1NZY - chains A and B of the 3 polymer chains in the assembly; structure by X-ray diffraction, 1.80 A resolution.

== Chain A ==
Name: 4-chlorobenzoyl coenzyme A dehalogenase
From: Pseudomonas sp
Notes: EC 3.8.1.6
Sequence (269 residues; row label = number of the first residue in the row):
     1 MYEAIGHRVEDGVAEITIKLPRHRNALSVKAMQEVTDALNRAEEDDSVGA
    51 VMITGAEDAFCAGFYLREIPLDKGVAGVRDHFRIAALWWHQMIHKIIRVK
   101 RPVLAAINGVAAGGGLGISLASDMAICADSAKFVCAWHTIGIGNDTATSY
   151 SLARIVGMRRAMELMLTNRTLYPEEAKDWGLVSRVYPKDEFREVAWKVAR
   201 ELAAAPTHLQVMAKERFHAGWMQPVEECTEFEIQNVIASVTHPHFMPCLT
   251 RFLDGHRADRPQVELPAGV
Sequence notes: conflict Ala85 (Gly in A42560)
Ion coordination: Ca2+: Gly49, Leu202, Ala203, Ala205, Thr207, Gln210
Residues lining bound ligands:
  - 4-hydroxybenzoyl coenzyme A (BCA), molecule 1: Arg22, His23, Arg24, Ala26, Ala62, Gly63, Phe64, Tyr65, Leu66, Arg67, Ala86, Trp89, His90, Val110, Ala112, Gly113, Gly114, Cys135, Ala136, Trp137, Ile140, Ile142, Asp145, Thr146
  - 4-hydroxybenzoyl coenzyme A (BCA), molecule 2: Val236, Phe252, Arg257, Ala258, Asp259

== Chain B ==
Name: 4-chlorobenzoyl coenzyme A dehalogenase
From: Pseudomonas sp. CBS3
Notes: EC 3.8.1.6
Sequence (269 residues; numbered 1 to 269; the number before each row is that of its first residue):
     1 MYEAIGHRVEDGVAEITIKLPRHRNALSVKAMQEVTDALNRAEEDDSVGA
    51 VMITGAEDAFCAGFYLREIPLDKGVAGVRDHFRIAALWWHQMIHKIIRVK
   101 RPVLAAINGVAAGGGLGISLASDMAICADSAKFVCAWHTIGIGNDTATSY
   151 SLARIVGMRRAMELMLTDRTLYPEEAKDWGLVSRVYPKDEFREVAWKVAR
   201 ELAAAPTHLQVMAKERFHAGWMQPVEECTEFEIQNVIASVTHPHFMPCLT
   251 RFLDGHRADRPQVELPAGV
Sequence notes: conflict Ala85 (Gly in A42560), Asp168 (Asn in A42560)
Ion coordination: Ca2+: Gly49, Leu202, Ala203, Ala205, Thr207, Gln210
Residues lining bound ligands: 4-hydroxybenzoyl coenzyme A (BCA): Arg22, His23, Arg24, Ala26, Ala62, Gly63, Phe64, Tyr65, Leu66, Arg67, Phe82, Ala86, Trp89, His90, Val110, Ala112, Gly113, Gly114, Cys135, Ala136, Trp137, Ile140, Ile142, Asp145, Thr146

== How chain A and chain B interact ==
Residue-residue contacts - 95 pairs, chain A then chain B:
  Leu66(A) with Leu249(B), hydrophobic; Phe252(B), hydrophobic
  Arg67(A) with Leu253(B)
  Ile69(A) with Leu249(B), hydrophobic
  Val78(A) with Phe245(B), hydrophobic
  Arg79(A) with Ile237(B); Thr241(B), hydrogen bond
  Phe82(A) with Val236(B), hydrophobic; Val240(B), hydrophobic; Phe245(B), hydrophobic
  Arg83(A) with Ile237(B)
  Ala86(A) with Ile233(B)
  His90(A) with Thr229(B); Glu232(B), salt bridge; Ile233(B)
  His94(A) with Glu226(B); Thr229(B), hydrogen bond
  Ile97(A) with Val225(B), hydrophobic
  Arg98(A) with Glu226(B), salt bridge
  His138(A) with Leu209(B)
  Thr139(A) with Cys248(B); Gln262(B)
  Ile140(A) with Phe245(B); Cys248(B)
  Gly141(A) with Leu209(B); Ser239(B); His244(B); Phe245(B); Cys248(B)
  Ile142(A) with Leu209(B); Val236(B), hydrophobic; Ser239(B); Phe245(B), hydrophobic
  Gly143(A) with Leu209(B); Met212(B); Val236(B); Ser239(B), hydrogen bond (backbone-side chain)
  Asn144(A) with Ala213(B); Glu232(B)
  Asp145(A) with Glu232(B); Val236(B)
  Thr146(A) with Glu232(B), hydrogen bond (backbone-side chain)
  Ala147(A) with Val225(B), hydrophobic; Thr229(B); Glu232(B), hydrogen bond (backbone-side chain)
  Thr148(A) with Phe217(B); Glu232(B), hydrogen bond (backbone-side chain)
  Ser149(A) with Arg216(B), hydrogen bond; Gly220(B); Cys228(B); Glu232(B), hydrogen bond
  Tyr150(A) with Gln223(B); Pro224(B); Val225(B); Cys228(B), hydrophobic; Glu232(B)
  Ala153(A) with Trp221(B)
  Arg154(A) with Gly220(B), hydrogen bond (side chain-backbone); Trp221(B), hydrogen bond (side chain-backbone); Gln223(B), hydrogen bond (side chain-backbone)
  Gly157(A) with Arg154(B)
  Met158(A) with Arg154(B), hydrogen bond (backbone-backbone); Phe217(B); His218(B); Trp221(B), hydrophobic
  Arg159(A) with Ser119(B), hydrogen bond (side chain-backbone); Leu120(B), hydrogen bond (side chain-backbone); Ser122(B), hydrogen bond (side chain-backbone); Ala125(B); Ile155(B); Gly180(B); Leu181(B), hydrogen bond (side chain-backbone)
  Arg160(A) with Lys177(B), hydrogen bond (side chain-backbone); Asp178(B), hydrogen bond (side chain-backbone); Gly180(B)
  Ala161(A) with Phe217(B)
  Met162(A) with Asp123(B); Lys214(B); Phe217(B), hydrophobic
  Glu163(A) with Ser183(B)
  Met165(A) with Ala213(B), hydrophobic; Phe217(B), hydrophobic
  Leu166(A) with Met124(B), hydrophobic; Gln262(B); Val263(B)
  Thr167(A) with Pro261(B); Gln262(B), hydrogen bond (backbone-backbone); Val263(B), hydrogen bond (backbone-backbone)
  Asn168(A) with Gln262(B)
  Arg169(A) with Arg184(B)
  Glu175(A) with Arg184(B), salt bridge
  Trp221(A) with Trp221(B), hydrogen bond (side chain-backbone)
  Met222(A) with Met222(B); Gln223(B); Pro224(B)
Other interface residues (no listed pair), chain A (45 interface residues in all): Leu71, Val75, Leu152
Other interface residues (no listed pair), chain B (52 interface residues in all): Trp179, Val182, Gln210, Asn235, Met246, Leu265

== In short ==
45 residues of chain A and 52 residues of chain B are in contact, with 21 hydrogen bonds and 3 salt bridges.
Polar contacts include His90(A)-Glu232(B), Arg98(A)-Glu226(B) and Glu175(A)-Arg184(B). One 4-hydroxybenzoyl
coenzyme A molecule is bound between chain A and chain B.
Chain A is 4-chlorobenzoyl coenzyme A dehalogenase (Pseudomonas sp) and chain B is 4-chlorobenzoyl coenzyme A
dehalogenase (Pseudomonas sp. CBS3); the structure, 4-chlorobenzoyl coenzyme A dehalogenase from pseudomonas
sp. strain cbs-3, was determined by X-ray diffraction.
